Entry 3D6Z (X-ray diffraction, 2.60 A resolution); this record covers chains B and A.

== Chain B ==
Molecule: BMR promoter DNA
Sequence (24 nucleotides; numbered -13 to 12; 2 numbers in that range are skipped by the numbering (no residue carries them; nothing is unmodelled there); the number before each row is that of its first residue; numbers below 1 keep their minus sign (DT-13 is residue -13)):
   -13 TGACCCTCCC CT
     1 TAGGGGAGGG TC

== Chain A ==
Name: Multidrug-efflux transporter 1 regulator
Organism: Bacillus subtilis
UniProtKB: P39075 (BMRR_BACSU); numbering as in UniProt (aligned over 1-278)
Amino-acid sequence (284 residues; numbered 1 to 284; the number before each row is that of its first residue):
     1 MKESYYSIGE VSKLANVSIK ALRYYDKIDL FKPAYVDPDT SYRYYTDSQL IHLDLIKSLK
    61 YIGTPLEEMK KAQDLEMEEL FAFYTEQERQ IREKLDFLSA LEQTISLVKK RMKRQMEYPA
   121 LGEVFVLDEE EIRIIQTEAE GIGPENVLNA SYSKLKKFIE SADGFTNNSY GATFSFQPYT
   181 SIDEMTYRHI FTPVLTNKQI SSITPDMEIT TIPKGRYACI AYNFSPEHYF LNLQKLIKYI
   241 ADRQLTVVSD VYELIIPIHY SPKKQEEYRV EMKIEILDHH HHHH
Disordered / not traced: 1, 279-284
Differences from the reference sequence: engineered mutation Glu275 (Arg in P39075), Leu277 (Ala in P39075), Asp278 (Glu in P39075); expression tag (279-284)
Curated features (UniProtKB/Swiss-Prot):
  - DNA-binding region: Ile8 to Lys27 (H-T-H motif)
Ligand contacts: rhodamine 6g (RHQ): Asp47, Ser48, Pro144, Val147, Asn149, Tyr152, Tyr170, Gly171, Ala172, Ile182, Tyr187, Phe224, Pro226, Tyr229, Glu253, Leu254, Ile255, Glu266, Tyr268, Val270

== How chain B and chain A interact ==
Residue-residue contacts (16; chain B residue first):
  DC-10(B) - Tyr42(A)  hydrogen bond to the base
  DC-9(B) - Ser7(A)  hydrogen bond to the phosphate
  DC-9(B) - Ile8(A)  phosphate contact
  DC-9(B) - Gly9(A)  hydrogen bond to the phosphate
  DC-9(B) - Ile19(A)  phosphate contact
  DC-9(B) - Arg23(A)  sugar contact
  DC-9(B) - Tyr42(A)  hydrogen bond to the sugar
  DC-8(B) - Ile8(A)  phosphate contact
  DC-8(B) - Arg23(A)  salt bridge to the phosphate
  DC-8(B) - Thr40(A)  sugar contact
  DC-8(B) - Ser41(A)  phosphate contact
  DC-8(B) - Tyr42(A)  sugar contact
  DC-8(B) - Arg43(A)  salt bridge to the phosphate
  DT-7(B) - Arg23(A)  base contact
  DT-7(B) - Arg43(A)  salt bridge to the phosphate
  DC-6(B) - Lys20(A)  base contact
Also at the interface, not in a pair above, chain A (11 interface residues in all): Glu10

== In short ==
5 residues of chain B and 11 residues of chain A are in contact; the contacts include 4 hydrogen bonds and 3
salt bridges. Polar pairs include DC-10(B)-Tyr42(A), DC-9(B)-Tyr42(A) and DC-9(B)-Ser7(A). Ligands of chain A:
rhodamine 6g.
Chain B is BMR promoter DNA and chain A is Multidrug-efflux transporter 1 regulator (Bacillus subtilis); the
structure, Crystal structure of R275E mutant of BMRR bound to DNA and rhodamine, was determined by X-ray
diffraction together with 3D6Y, 3D70 and 3D71 from the same study.
